Entry 7TVE (electron microscopy, 3.80 A resolution); this record covers chains A and F of the 7 polymer chains in the assembly.

# Chain A
Molecule: 68-nt DNA strand
Sequence (68 nucleotides; numbered 1 to 68; the number before each row is that of its first residue):
     1 AAAAAAAAAA AAAAAAAAAA AAAAAAAAAA AAAAAAAAAA AAAAAAAAAA AAAAAAAAAA
    61 AAAAAAAA
Disordered / not traced: 28-68

# Chain F
Molecule: Non-structural maintenance of chromosome element 3
Organism: Saccharomyces cerevisiae W303
UniProt: Q05541 (NSE3_YEAST); residue numbers follow UniProt; this construct covers 1-303
Chain sequence (305 residues; row label = number of the first residue in the row; numbering starts at 0):
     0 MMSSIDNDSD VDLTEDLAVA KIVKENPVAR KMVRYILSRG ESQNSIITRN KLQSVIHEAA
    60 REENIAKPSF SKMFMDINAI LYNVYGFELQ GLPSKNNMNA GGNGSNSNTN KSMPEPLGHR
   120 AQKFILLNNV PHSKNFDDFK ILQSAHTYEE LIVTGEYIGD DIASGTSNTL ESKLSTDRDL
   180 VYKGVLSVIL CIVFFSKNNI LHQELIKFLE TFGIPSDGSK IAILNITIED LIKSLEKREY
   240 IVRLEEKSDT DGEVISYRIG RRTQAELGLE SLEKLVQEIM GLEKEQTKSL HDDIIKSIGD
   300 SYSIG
Disordered / not traced: 0-11, 95-116, 304
Sequence notes: initiating methionine (0); expression tag (304)
Reported in the primary citation:
  - binding site for the 68-nt DNA strand (chain A): Arg48, Lys66, Arg119, Lys236
  - mutagenesis - R48A/K50A/K66A/K94A/R119A/K122A/K232A/K236A: abolished growth
  - conformationally variable residues (domain motion): Lys50, Lys66, Lys122 (proposed by the authors, not directly observed)

# How chain A and chain F interact
Residue-residue contacts - 6 pairs, chain A then chain F:
  DA11(A) with Arg119(F), salt bridge to the phosphate
  DA12(A) with Arg48(F), salt bridge to the phosphate; Gln52(F), hydrogen bond to the phosphate; Phe69(F), phosphate contact
  DA13(A) with His56(F), salt bridge to the phosphate
  DA20(A) with Lys236(F), salt bridge to the phosphate
Also at the interface, not in a pair above, chain A (5 interface residues in all): DA10
Also at the interface, not in a pair above, chain F (7 interface residues in all): Lys66

# Overview
Chain A and chain F form an interface of 5 and 7 residues respectively, with 1 hydrogen bond and 4 salt
bridges. Polar contacts include DA12(A)-Gln52(F), DA11(A)-Arg119(F) and DA12(A)-Arg48(F). The paper reports a
binding site for the 68-nt DNA strand (chain A) at Arg48(F), Lys66(F) and Arg119(F) among others;
R48A/K50A/K66A/K94A/R119A/K122A/K232A/K236A of chain F abolish growth.
Here chain A is a 68-nt DNA strand and chain F is Non-structural maintenance of chromosome element 3
(Saccharomyces cerevisiae W303). Entry 7TVE (ATP and DNA bound SMC5/6 core complex) was determined by electron
microscopy.
